7VND - chains A and C of the 5 polymer chains in the assembly; structure by electron microscopy, 3.60 A resolution.

[Chain A (and C)]
Molecule: Spike glycoprotein
Organism: Severe acute respiratory syndrome coronavirus 2
Notes: chain C of this document is another copy of the same molecule, construct and numbering; everything in this record applies to it too
Reference sequence: P0DTC2 (SPIKE_SARS2); numbering as in UniProt (aligned over 14-1208)
Sequence (1226 residues; numbered 14 to 1239; the number before each row is that of its first residue):
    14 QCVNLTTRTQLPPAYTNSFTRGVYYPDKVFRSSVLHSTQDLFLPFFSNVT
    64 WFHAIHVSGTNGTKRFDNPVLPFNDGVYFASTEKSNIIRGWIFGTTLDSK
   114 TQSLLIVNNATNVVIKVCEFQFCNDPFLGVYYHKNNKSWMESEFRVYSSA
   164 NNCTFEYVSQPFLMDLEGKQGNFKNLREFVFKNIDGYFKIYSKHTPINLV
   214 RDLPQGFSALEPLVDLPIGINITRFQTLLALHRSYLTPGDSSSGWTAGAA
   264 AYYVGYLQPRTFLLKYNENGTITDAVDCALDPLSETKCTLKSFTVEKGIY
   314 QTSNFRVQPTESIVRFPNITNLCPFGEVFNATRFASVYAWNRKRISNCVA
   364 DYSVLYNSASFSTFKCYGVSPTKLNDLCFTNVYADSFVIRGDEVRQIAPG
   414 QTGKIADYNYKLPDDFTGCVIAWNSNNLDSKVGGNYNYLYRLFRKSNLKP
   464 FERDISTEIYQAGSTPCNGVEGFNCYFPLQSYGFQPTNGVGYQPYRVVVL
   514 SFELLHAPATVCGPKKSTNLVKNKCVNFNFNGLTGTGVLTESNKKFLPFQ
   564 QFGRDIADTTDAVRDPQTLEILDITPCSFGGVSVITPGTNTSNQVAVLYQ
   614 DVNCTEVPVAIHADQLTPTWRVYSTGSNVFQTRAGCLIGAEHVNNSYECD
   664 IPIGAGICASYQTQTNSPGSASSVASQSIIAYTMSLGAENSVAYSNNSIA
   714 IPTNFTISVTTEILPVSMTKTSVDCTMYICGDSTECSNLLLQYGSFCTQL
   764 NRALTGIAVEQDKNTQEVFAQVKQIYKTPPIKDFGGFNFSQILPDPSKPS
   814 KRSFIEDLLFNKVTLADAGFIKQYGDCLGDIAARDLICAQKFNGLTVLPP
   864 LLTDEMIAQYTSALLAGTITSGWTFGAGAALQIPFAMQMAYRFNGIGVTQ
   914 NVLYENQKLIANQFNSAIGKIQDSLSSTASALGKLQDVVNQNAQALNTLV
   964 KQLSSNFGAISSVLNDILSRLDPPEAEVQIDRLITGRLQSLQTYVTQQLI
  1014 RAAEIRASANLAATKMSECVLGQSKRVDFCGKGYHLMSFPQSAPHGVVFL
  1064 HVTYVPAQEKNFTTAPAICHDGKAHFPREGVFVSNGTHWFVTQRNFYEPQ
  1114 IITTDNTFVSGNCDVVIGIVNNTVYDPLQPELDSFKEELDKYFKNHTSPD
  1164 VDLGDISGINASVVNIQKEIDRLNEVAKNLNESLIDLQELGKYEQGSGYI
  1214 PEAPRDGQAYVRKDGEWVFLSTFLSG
Unresolved in the structure: 252-255, 621-640, 676-689, 828-852, 1147-1239
Sequence notes: engineered mutation G682 (Arg in P0DTC2), S683 (Arg in P0DTC2), S685 (Arg in P0DTC2), P986 (Lys in P0DTC2), P987 (Val in P0DTC2); expression tag (1209-1239)
Disulfides: C291-C301, C379-C432, C391-C525, C480-C488, C538-C590, C662-C671, C738-C760, C1032-C1043, C1082-C1126
Glycans and other covalent adducts: N-acetylglucosamine (NAG) linked to N61, N122, N149, N234, N282, N331, N616, N657, N717, N801, N1074, N1134
UniProt features mapped onto this chain:
  - region: N280 to C301 (Putative superantigen), R403 to D405 (Integrin-binding motif), N448 to F456 (Immunodominant HLA epitope recognized by the CD8+), P681, A684 (Putative superantigen), S816 to Y837 (Fusion peptide 1), K835 to F855 (Fusion peptide 2), D1163 to E1202 (Heptad repeat 2)
  - site: R815, S816 (Cleavage)
  - glycosylation: N17 (N-linked (GlcNAc...) (complex) asparagine), N61 (N-linked (GlcNAc...) (hybrid) asparagine), N74 (N-linked (GlcNAc...) (complex) asparagine), N122 (N-linked (GlcNAc...) (hybrid) asparagine), N149 (N-linked (GlcNAc...) (complex) asparagine), N165 (N-linked (GlcNAc...) (complex) asparagine), N234 (N-linked (GlcNAc...) (high mannose) asparagine), N282 (N-linked (GlcNAc...) (complex) asparagine), T323 (O-linked (GalNAc) threonine), S325 (O-linked (HexNAc...) serine), N331 (N-linked (GlcNAc...) (complex) asparagine), N343 (N-linked (GlcNAc...) (complex) asparagine), N603 (N-linked (GlcNAc...) (hybrid) asparagine), N616 (N-linked (GlcNAc...) (complex) asparagine), N657 (N-linked (GlcNAc...) (complex) asparagine), T676 (O-linked (GlcNAc...) threonine), T678 (O-linked (GlcNAc...) threonine), N709 (N-linked (GlcNAc...) (high mannose) asparagine), N717 (N-linked (GlcNAc...) (hybrid) asparagine), N801 (N-linked (GlcNAc...) (hybrid) asparagine) and 6 more in UniProt
Reported in the primary citation:
  - mutagenesis - A348S: decreased binding to n3113
  - mutagenesis - E484K, E484Q, N501Y: unchanged binding to N3113.1
  - mutagenesis - D614G (Kd 5.3 nM): unchanged binding to n3113.1-Fc

[Chain A / chain C interface]
Contacting residue pairs (146; chain A residue first):
  Y38(A) - F562(C)  hydrophobic
  K41(A) - F562(C)
  K41(A) - Q563(C)
  K41(A) - Q564(C)  hydrogen bond (backbone-backbone)
  K41(A) - F565(C)
  V42(A) - Q563(C)  hydrogen bond (backbone-side chain)
  V42(A) - F565(C)
  F43(A) - K558(C)
  F43(A) - F559(C)  hydrophobic
  F43(A) - Q563(C)
  F43(A) - F565(C)  hydrogen bond (backbone-backbone)
  F43(A) - G566(C)
  F43(A) - R567(C)  hydrogen bond (backbone-backbone)
  R44(A) - R567(C)
  V47(A) - I569(C)  hydrophobic
  N165(A) - R357(C)
  C166(A) - R357(C)  hydrogen bond (backbone-side chain)
  T167(A) - R357(C)
  T167(A) - S359(C)
  T167(A) - N360(C)
  T167(A) - N394(C)
  G199(A) - P521(C)
  E224(A) - F562(C)
  P225(A) - F562(C)
  P230(A) - P521(C)
  N282(A) - K558(C)
  G283(A) - Q563(C)
  T284(A) - L560(C)
  D737(A) - N317(C)  hydrogen bond
  M740(A) - F592(C)  hydrophobic
  D745(A) - R319(C)  salt bridge
  Q755(A) - S968(C)
  Q755(A) - N969(C)
  Q755(A) - F970(C)  hydrogen bond (backbone-backbone)
  Q755(A) - G971(C)
  Y756(A) - Q965(C)
  G757(A) - Q965(C)
  S758(A) - T961(C)
  S758(A) - Q965(C)  hydrogen bond (backbone-side chain)
  F759(A) - Q965(C)
  F759(A) - F970(C)  hydrophobic
  F759(A) - Q1002(C)
  F759(A) - S1003(C)
  Q762(A) - T1006(C)
  Q762(A) - Y1007(C)
  Q762(A) - Q1010(C)  hydrogen bond
  R765(A) - Q957(C)  hydrogen bond
  R765(A) - T961(C)  hydrogen bond
  K786(A) - G700(C)
  K786(A) - A701(C)
  K786(A) - K1045(C)
  Q787(A) - A701(C)
  Q787(A) - N703(C)  hydrogen bond
  I788(A) - L699(C)  hydrophobic
  I788(A) - A701(C)  hydrogen bond (backbone-backbone)
  I788(A) - E702(C)
  I788(A) - N703(C)  hydrogen bond (backbone-backbone)
  Y789(A) - N703(C)
  Y789(A) - V705(C)  hydrophobic
  K790(A) - E702(C)  salt bridge
  K790(A) - N703(C)
  P792(A) - Y707(C)  hydrophobic
  F797(A) - Y707(C)  hydrophobic
  K854(A) - P589(C)
  K854(A) - F592(C)
  K854(A) - D614(C)  salt bridge
  F855(A) - P589(C)
  N856(A) - F592(C)
  G857(A) - F592(C)
  P862(A) - A647(C)  hydrophobic
  P863(A) - G667(C)
  P863(A) - A668(C)  hydrogen bond (backbone-backbone)
  L864(A) - P665(C)  hydrophobic
  L864(A) - A668(C)
  L864(A) - G669(C)  hydrogen bond (backbone-backbone)
  L864(A) - C671(C)  hydrophobic
  L864(A) - M697(C)  hydrophobic
  L865(A) - M697(C)  hydrophobic
  T866(A) - A668(C)
  M869(A) - G669(C)
  M869(A) - M697(C)  hydrophobic
  M869(A) - L699(C)
  Q872(A) - L699(C)
  Y873(A) - L699(C)  hydrophobic
  F888(A) - V705(C)  hydrophobic
  G889(A) - D1041(C)
  G889(A) - G1046(C)
  A890(A) - G1046(C)
  A890(A) - Y1047(C)  hydrophobic
  A890(A) - P1069(C)
  G891(A) - K1045(C)
  G891(A) - V1068(C)
  A892(A) - P1069(C)
  A892(A) - E1072(C)
  A893(A) - E1072(C)
  L894(A) - A713(C)
  L894(A) - P715(C)
  L894(A) - E1072(C)
  Q895(A) - V705(C)
  Q895(A) - A706(C)
  Q895(A) - S711(C)
  Q895(A) - I712(C)
  Q895(A) - A713(C)  hydrogen bond (backbone-backbone)
  Q895(A) - N1074(C)  hydrogen bond
  I896(A) - Y707(C)
  I896(A) - S711(C)
  I896(A) - I712(C)  hydrophobic
  P897(A) - Y707(C)  hydrophobic
  P897(A) - N710(C)
  P897(A) - S711(C)
  F898(A) - Y707(C)  hydrogen bond (backbone-side chain)
  M900(A) - T1077(C)
  Y904(A) - V1094(C)
  Y904(A) - R1107(C)
  N907(A) - R1107(C)
  Q913(A) - F1089(C)
  Q913(A) - P1090(C)
  Q913(A) - R1107(C)
  N914(A) - F1089(C)
  N914(A) - S1123(C)
  Y917(A) - P1079(C)  hydrophobic
  Y917(A) - F1089(C)  hydrophobic
  Y917(A) - V1129(C)  hydrophobic
  E918(A) - S1123(C)
  E918(A) - G1124(C)
  E918(A) - V1128(C)
  V963(A) - A570(C)  hydrophobic
  K964(A) - D571(C)
  N978(A) - T547(C)
  Q1005(A) - Q1002(C)
  Q1005(A) - T1006(C)  hydrogen bond
  L1012(A) - I1013(C)  hydrophobic
  I1013(A) - I1013(C)  hydrophobic
  R1019(A) - E1017(C)  salt bridge
  T1027(A) - F1042(C)
  S1030(A) - V1040(C)
  S1030(A) - D1041(C)
  E1031(A) - R1039(C)  salt bridge
  E1031(A) - F1042(C)
  L1034(A) - V1040(C)
  L1034(A) - D1041(C)
  R1039(A) - R1039(C)
  L1141(A) - L1141(C)  hydrophobic
  E1144(A) - L1141(C)
  E1144(A) - L1145(C)
  L1145(A) - L1145(C)  hydrophobic
Interface residues without a listed pair, chain A (94 interface residues in all): D40, F168, Y200, I231, G232, A766, E773, D796, T859, L861, T883, Q920, N960, D979, T1009, G1035
Interface residues without a listed pair, chain C (93 interface residues in all): K557, Q613, S704, S708, N709, G999, T1009, Y1067, A1078, R1091, G1093, F1121, I1130

[In short]
94 residues of chain A and 93 residues of chain C are in contact; the contacts include 20 hydrogen bonds and 5
salt bridges. Polar pairs include D745(A)-R319(C), K790(A)-E702(C) and K854(A)-D614(C). The paper reports that
A348S of chain A reduces binding to n3113; E484K, E484Q and N501Y of chain A leave binding to N3113.1
unchanged.
Both chains are Spike glycoprotein (Severe acute respiratory syndrome coronavirus 2). Entry 7VND (Structure of
the SARS-CoV-2 spike glycoprotein in complex with a human single domain antibody n3113 (UUD-state ...) was
determined by electron microscopy, deposited together with 7VNB, 7VNC and 7VNE.
